Entry 7PKZ (electron microscopy, 9.80 A resolution (very low resolution: no residue pairs are listed; an interface is given only as per-side residue counts)); this record covers chains SB and TB of the 78 polymer chains in the assembly.

[Chain SB (and TB)]
Molecule: Major vault protein
Source organism: Rattus norvegicus
Notes: chain TB of this document is another copy of the same molecule, construct and numbering; everything in this record applies to it too
UniProt: Q62667 (MVP_RAT); numbering as in UniProt (aligned over 1-861)
Chain sequence (861 residues; numbered 1 to 861; the number before each row is that of its first residue):
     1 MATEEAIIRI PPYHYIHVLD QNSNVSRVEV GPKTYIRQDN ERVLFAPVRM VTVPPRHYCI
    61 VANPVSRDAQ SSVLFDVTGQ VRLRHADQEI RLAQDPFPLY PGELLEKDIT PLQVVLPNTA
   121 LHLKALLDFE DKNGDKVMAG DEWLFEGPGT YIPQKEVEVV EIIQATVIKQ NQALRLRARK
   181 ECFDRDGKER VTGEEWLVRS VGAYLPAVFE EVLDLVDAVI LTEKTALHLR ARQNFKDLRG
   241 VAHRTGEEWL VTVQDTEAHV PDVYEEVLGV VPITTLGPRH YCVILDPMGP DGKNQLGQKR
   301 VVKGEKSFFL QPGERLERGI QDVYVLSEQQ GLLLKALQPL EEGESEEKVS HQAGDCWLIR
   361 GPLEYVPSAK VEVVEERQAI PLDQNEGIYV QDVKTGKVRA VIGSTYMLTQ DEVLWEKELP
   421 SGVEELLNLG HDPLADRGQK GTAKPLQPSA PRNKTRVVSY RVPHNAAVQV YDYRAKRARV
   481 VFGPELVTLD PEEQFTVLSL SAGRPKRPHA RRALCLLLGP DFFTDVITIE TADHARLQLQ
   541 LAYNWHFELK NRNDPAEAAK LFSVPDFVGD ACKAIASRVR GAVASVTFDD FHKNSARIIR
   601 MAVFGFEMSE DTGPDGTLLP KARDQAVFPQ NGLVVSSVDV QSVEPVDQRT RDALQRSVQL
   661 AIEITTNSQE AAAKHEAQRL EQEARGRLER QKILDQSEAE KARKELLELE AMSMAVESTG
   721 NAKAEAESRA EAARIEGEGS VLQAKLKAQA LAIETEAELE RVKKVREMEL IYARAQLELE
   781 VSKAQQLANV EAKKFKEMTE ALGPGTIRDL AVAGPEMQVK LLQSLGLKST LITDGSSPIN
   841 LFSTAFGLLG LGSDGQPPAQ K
Unresolved in the structure: 1-4, 429-448, 610-618, 816-861
Sequence notes: conflict Ala-69 (Thr in Q62667), Val-77 (Ile in Q62667), Leu-104 (Val in Q62667), Asp-186 (Glu in Q62667), Glu-189 (Gly in Q62667), Arg-232 (Leu in Q62667), Lys-236 (Arg in Q62667), Ala-242 (Leu in Q62667)
Reported in the primary citation:
  - mutagenesis - D39A (Tm = 59 degC): unchanged stability
  - mutagenesis - E4K/E5K/I7N/D39K, I7K (Tm = 56 degC): decreased stability

[How chain SB and chain TB interact]
At this resolution (10 A) residue pairs are not listed: 92 residues of chain SB and 101 of chain TB lie at the interface.

[Overview]
The interface between chain SB and chain TB involves 92 residues on one side and 101 on the other. From the
paper: E4K/E5K/I7N/D39K and I7K of chain SB reduce stability; D39A of chain SB leaves stability unchanged.
Chain SB and chain TB are both Major vault protein (Rattus norvegicus); the structure, Vault structure in
committed conformation, was determined by electron microscopy together with 7PKY and 7PKR from the same study.
